5G5P - chains B and C of the 6 polymer chains in the assembly; structure by electron microscopy, 5.30 A resolution (low resolution: residue-level contacts below are approximate; hydrogen-bond / salt-bridge calls are withheld).

[Chain B]
Protein: Nuclear mRNA export protein THP1
From: Saccharomyces cerevisiae
UniProtKB: Q08231 (THP1_YEAST); residue numbers follow UniProt; this construct covers 1-455
Amino-acid sequence (455 residues; each row starts with the number of its first residue):
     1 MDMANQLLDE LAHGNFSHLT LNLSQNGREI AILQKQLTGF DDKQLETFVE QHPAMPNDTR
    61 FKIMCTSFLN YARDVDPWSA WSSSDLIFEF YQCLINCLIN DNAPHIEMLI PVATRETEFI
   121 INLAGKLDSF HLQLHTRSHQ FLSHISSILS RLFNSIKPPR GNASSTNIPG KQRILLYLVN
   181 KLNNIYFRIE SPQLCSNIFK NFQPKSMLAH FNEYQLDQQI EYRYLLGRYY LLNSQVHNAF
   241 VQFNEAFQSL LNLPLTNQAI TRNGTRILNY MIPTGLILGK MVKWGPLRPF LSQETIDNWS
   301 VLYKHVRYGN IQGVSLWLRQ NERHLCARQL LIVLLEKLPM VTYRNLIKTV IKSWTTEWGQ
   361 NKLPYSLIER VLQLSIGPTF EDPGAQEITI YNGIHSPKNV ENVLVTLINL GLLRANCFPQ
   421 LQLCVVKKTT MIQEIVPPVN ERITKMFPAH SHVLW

[Chain C]
Protein: 26S proteasome complex subunit SEM1
From: Saccharomyces cerevisiae
UniProtKB: O94742 (SEM1_YEAST); numbering as in UniProt (aligned over 1-89)
Amino-acid sequence (89 residues; row label = number of the first residue in the row):
     1 MSTDVAAAQA QSKIDLTKKK NEEINKKSLE EDDEFEDFPI DTWANGETIK SNAVTQTNIW
    61 EENWDDVEVD DDFTNELKAE LDRYKRENQ
Not modelled in the structure: 1-26, 42-56
Swiss-Prot annotation at these positions:
  - modified residue: Ser2 (N-acetylserine), Ser12 (Phosphoserine)

[Chain B / chain C interface]
Pairs across the interface - 87 pairs, chain B then chain C:
  Asn184(B) with Glu34(C)
  Arg188(B) with Asp32(C); Glu34(C)
  Gln215(B) with Ile40(C)
  Asp217(B) with Phe38(C); Ile40(C)
  Ile220(B) with Phe35(C)
  Glu221(B) with Phe35(C)
  Tyr224(B) with Asp33(C); Phe35(C)
  Arg228(B) with Asp33(C)
  Phe240(B) with Trp60(C)
  Asn244(B) with Trp60(C)
  Gln248(B) with Thr57(C); Ile59(C)
  Leu251(B) with Thr57(C); Ile59(C)
  Pro254(B) with Asp41(C)
  Thr256(B) with Asp41(C)
  Ala259(B) with Glu36(C)
  Ile260(B) with Phe38(C)
  Arg262(B) with Glu30(C); Glu36(C)
  Asn263(B) with Phe35(C); Glu36(C); Phe38(C)
  Arg266(B) with Leu29(C); Glu30(C); Asp32(C); Asp33(C); Glu34(C); Phe35(C); Glu36(C)
  Ile267(B) with Phe35(C)
  Tyr270(B) with Asp33(C)
  Met271(B) with Ile59(C); Trp60(C)
  Gly279(B) with Trp64(C)
  Lys280(B) with Trp60(C)
  Met281(B) with Trp60(C); Glu61(C); Trp64(C)
  Val282(B) with Ile59(C); Trp60(C); Glu61(C)
  Lys283(B) with Asn58(C); Ile59(C); Trp60(C); Glu61(C); Glu62(C)
  Pro286(B) with Ile59(C)
  Lys304(B) with Asp71(C)
  Arg307(B) with Trp64(C); Asp65(C); Val67(C); Glu68(C)
  Tyr308(B) with Val69(C); Asp71(C); Phe73(C); Thr74(C)
  Gly309(B) with Phe73(C)
  Asn310(B) with Phe73(C)
  Arg328(B) with Asp33(C)
  Arg344(B) with Trp64(C); Asp65(C)
  Asn345(B) with Trp64(C)
  Leu346(B) with Leu77(C)
  Thr349(B) with Leu77(C)
  Val350(B) with Leu81(C)
  Lys352(B) with Glu68(C)
  Ser353(B) with Leu81(C)
  Trp354(B) with Tyr84(C); Lys85(C)
  Trp358(B) with Leu81(C); Lys85(C)
  Pro364(B) with Tyr84(C)
  Ser366(B) with Tyr84(C)
  Leu367(B) with Leu81(C); Tyr84(C)
  Arg370(B) with Glu80(C); Arg83(C); Tyr84(C)
  Val371(B) with Leu77(C)
  Leu374(B) with Glu76(C); Leu77(C)
  Ser375(B) with Phe73(C)
  Val439(B) with Trp64(C)
Also at the interface, not in a pair above, chain B (59 interface residues in all): Lys181, Leu253, Asn257, Gly275, Leu287, Ala327, Lys348, Pro438
Also at the interface, not in a pair above, chain C (36 interface residues in all): Glu31, Asp37, Pro39, Asp82, Glu87

[Summary]
The interface between chain B and chain C involves 59 residues on one side and 36 on the other.
Here chain B is Nuclear mRNA export protein THP1 and chain C is 26S proteasome complex subunit SEM1, both from
Saccharomyces cerevisiae. Entry 5G5P (Structure of the Saccharomyces cerevisiae TREX-2 complex) was determined
by electron microscopy, deposited together with 5L3T.
